3TAP - chains A and C of the 3 polymer chains in the assembly; structure by X-ray diffraction, 1.66 A resolution.

Chain A:
Protein: DNA polymerase I
Notes: EC 2.7.7.7; fragment: Bacillus Fragment
Reference sequence: C9RTX7 (C9RTX7_GEOSY); residues 285-876 here = UniProt positions 285-876
Sequence (592 residues; row label = number of the first residue in the row):
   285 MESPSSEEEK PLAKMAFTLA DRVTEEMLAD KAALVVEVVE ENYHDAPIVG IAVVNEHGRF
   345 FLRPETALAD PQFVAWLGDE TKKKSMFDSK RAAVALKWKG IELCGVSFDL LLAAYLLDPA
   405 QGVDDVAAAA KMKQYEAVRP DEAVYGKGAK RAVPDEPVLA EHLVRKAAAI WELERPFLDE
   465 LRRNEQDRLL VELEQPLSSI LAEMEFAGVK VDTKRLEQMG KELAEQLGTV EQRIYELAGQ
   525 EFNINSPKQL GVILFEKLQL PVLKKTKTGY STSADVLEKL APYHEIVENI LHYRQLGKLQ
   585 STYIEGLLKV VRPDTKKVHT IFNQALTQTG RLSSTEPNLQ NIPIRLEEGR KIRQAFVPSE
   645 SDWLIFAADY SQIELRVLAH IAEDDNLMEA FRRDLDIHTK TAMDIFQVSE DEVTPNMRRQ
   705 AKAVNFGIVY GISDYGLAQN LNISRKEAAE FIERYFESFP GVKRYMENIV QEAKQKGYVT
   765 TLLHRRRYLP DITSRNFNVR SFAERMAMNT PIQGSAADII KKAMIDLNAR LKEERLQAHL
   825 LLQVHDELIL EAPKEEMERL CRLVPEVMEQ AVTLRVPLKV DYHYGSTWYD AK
Disordered / not traced: 285-296
Bound ions: Mg2+: Asp653, Tyr654, Asp830

Chain C:
Molecule: 16-nt DNA strand
Sequence (16 nucleotides; row label = number of the first residue in the row):
     1 GACGTACGTG ATCGCA
Disordered / not traced: 1-2, 15-16

Chain A / chain C interface:
Contacting residue pairs (43):
  Asn527(A) with DA11(C), hydrogen bond to the phosphate
  Asn529(A) with DG10(C), phosphate contact; DA11(C), sugar contact
  Ser530(A) with DA11(C), phosphate contact; DT12(C), hydrogen bond to the phosphate
  Lys582(A) with DG8(C), base contact
  Ser585(A) with DT9(C), phosphate contact; DG10(C), sugar contact
  Thr586(A) with DT9(C), sugar contact
  Gly590(A) with DT9(C), phosphate contact
  Leu610(A) with DA6(C), phosphate contact; DC7(C), phosphate contact
  Thr611(A) with DA6(C), phosphate contact
  Gln612(A) with DT5(C), phosphate contact; DA6(C), hydrogen bond to the phosphate
  Thr613(A) with DT5(C), sugar contact
  Arg615(A) with DG4(C), base contact; DT5(C), base contact
  Ser617(A) with DA6(C), phosphate contact; DC7(C), hydrogen bond to the phosphate
  Ser618(A) with DC7(C), sugar contact
  Thr619(A) with DC7(C), phosphate contact; DG8(C), phosphate contact
  Glu620(A) with DG8(C), hydrogen bond to the phosphate
  Asn622(A) with DC7(C), hydrogen bond to the sugar
  Ala707(A) with DC3(C), hydrogen bond to the base
  Gly711(A) with DC3(C), base contact
  Tyr714(A) with DC3(C), base contact; DG4(C), stacking on the base
  Ile716(A) with DC3(C), base contact
  Ser717(A) with DC3(C), hydrogen bond to the phosphate
  Gly720(A) with DC3(C), sugar contact
  Leu721(A) with DC3(C), base contact
  Asn724(A) with DC3(C), base contact
  Arg771(A) with DT5(C), salt bridge to the phosphate
  Phe786(A) with DG4(C), phosphate contact; DT5(C), phosphate contact
  Arg789(A) with DC3(C), hydrogen bond to the phosphate; DG4(C), salt bridge to the phosphate
  Met790(A) with DT5(C), phosphate contact
  Asn793(A) with DG4(C), sugar contact
  Gln797(A) with DG4(C), base contact; DT5(C), hydrogen bond to the sugar
Interface residues without a listed pair, chain A (36 interface residues in all): Gln533, Asn625, Phe710, Gly715, Tyr719

Overview:
36 residues of chain A face 10 of chain C across their interface; the contacts include 10 hydrogen bonds, 2
salt bridges and 1 aromatic stacking contact. Polar contacts include Ala707(A)-DC3(C), Asn622(A)-DC7(C) and
Gln797(A)-DT5(C). Asp653(A), Tyr654(A) and Asp830(A) coordinate Mg2+.
Here chain A is DNA polymerase I and chain C is a 16-nt DNA strand. Entry 3TAP (Crystal Structure of Bacillus
DNA Polymerase I Large Fragment Bound to Duplex DNA with Cytosine-Adenine Mismatch ...) was determined by
X-ray diffraction, deposited together with 3PV8, 3PX0, 3PX4, 3PX6, 3TAQ, 3TAR, 3THV and 3TI0.
